Entry 6KQE (X-ray diffraction, 3.30 A resolution); this record covers chains C and H of the 9 polymer chains in the assembly.

[Chain C]
Name: DNA-directed RNA polymerase subunit beta
Organism: Thermus thermophilus (strain HB8 / ATCC 27634 / DSM 579)
Notes: EC 2.7.7.6
UniProtKB: Q8RQE9 (RPOB_THET8); numbering as in UniProt (aligned over 1-1119)
Sequence (1119 residues; numbered 1 to 1119; the number before each row is that of its first residue):
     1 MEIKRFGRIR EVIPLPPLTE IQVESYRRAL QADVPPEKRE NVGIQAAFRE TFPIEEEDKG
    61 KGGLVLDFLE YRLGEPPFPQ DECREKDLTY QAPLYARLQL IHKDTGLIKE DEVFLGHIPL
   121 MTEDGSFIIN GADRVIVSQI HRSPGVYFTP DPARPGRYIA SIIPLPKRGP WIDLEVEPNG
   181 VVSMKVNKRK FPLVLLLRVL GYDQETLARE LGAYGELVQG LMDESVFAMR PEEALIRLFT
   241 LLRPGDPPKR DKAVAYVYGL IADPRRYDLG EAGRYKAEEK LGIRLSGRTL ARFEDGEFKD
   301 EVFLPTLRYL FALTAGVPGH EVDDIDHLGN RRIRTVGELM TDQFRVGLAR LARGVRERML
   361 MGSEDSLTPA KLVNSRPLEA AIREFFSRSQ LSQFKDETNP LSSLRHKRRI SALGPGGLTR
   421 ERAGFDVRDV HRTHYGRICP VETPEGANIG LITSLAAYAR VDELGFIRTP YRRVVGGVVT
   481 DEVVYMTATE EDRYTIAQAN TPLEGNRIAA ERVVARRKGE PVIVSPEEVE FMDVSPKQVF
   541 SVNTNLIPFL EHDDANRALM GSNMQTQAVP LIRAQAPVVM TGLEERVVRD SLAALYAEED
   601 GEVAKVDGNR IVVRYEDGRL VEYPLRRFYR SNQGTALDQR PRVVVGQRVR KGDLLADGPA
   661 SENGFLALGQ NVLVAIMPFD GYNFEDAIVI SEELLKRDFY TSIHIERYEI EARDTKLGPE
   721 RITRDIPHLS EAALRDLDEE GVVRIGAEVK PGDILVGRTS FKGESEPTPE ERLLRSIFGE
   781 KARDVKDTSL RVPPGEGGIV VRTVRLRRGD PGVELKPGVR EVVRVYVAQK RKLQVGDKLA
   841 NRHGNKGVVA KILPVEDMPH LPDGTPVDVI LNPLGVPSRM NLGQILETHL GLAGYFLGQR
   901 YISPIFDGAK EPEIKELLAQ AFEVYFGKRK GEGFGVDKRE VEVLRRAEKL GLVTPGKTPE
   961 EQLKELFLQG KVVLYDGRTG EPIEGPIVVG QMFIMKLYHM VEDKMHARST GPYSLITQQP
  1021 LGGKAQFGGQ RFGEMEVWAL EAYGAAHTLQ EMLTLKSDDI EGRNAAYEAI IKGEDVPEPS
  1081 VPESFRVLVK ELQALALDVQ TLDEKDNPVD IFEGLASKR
Unresolved in the structure: 57-62, 1119

[Chain H]
Molecule: 27-nt DNA strand
Sequence (27 nucleotides; numbered 1 to 27; the number before each row is that of its first residue):
     1 TATAATGGGA GCTGTCACGG ATGCAGG
Unresolved in the structure: 25-27

[Interface between chain C and chain H]
Pairs across the interface (16):
  Arg142(C) with DG14(H), base contact
  Lys167(C) with DC12(H), hydrogen bond to the base
  Gly169(C) with DT13(H), base contact
  Pro170(C) with DT13(H), base contact
  Trp171(C) with DT13(H), hydrogen bond to the base; DG14(H), phosphate contact
  Gly245(C) with DG7(H), hydrogen bond to the base
  Pro247(C) with DG7(H), base contact
  Arg266(C) with DG11(H), hydrogen bond to the base
  Ile325(C) with DG14(H), base contact
  Asp326(C) with DG14(H), hydrogen bond to the base
  Arg331(C) with DG14(H), base contact
  Leu418(C) with DG14(H), base contact
  Glu421(C) with DT15(H), sugar contact
  Arg422(C) with DT15(H), sugar contact
  Val427(C) with DG14(H), base contact
Other interface residues (no listed pair), chain C (21 interface residues in all): Asn187, Lys188, Asp246, Lys252, Tyr256, Asp426
Other interface residues (no listed pair), chain H (8 interface residues in all): DG8, DG9

[In short]
The interface between chain C and chain H involves 21 residues on one side and 8 on the other, with 5 hydrogen
bonds. Among the polar pairs are Lys167(C)-DC12(H), Trp171(C)-DT13(H) and Gly245(C)-DG7(H).
Here chain C is DNA-directed RNA polymerase subunit beta (Thermus thermophilus (strain HB8 / ATCC 27634 / DSM
579)) and chain H is a 27-nt DNA strand. Entry 6KQE (Thermus thermophilus initial transcription complex
comprising sigma A and 5'-OH RNA of 4 nt) was determined by X-ray diffraction, deposited together with 6KQD,
6KQF, 6KQG, 6KQH, 6KQL, 6KQM and 6 further entries.
